PDB entry 7KSZ | X-ray diffraction, 1.42 A resolution | chains A and P of the 4 polymer chains in the assembly

Chain A:
Molecule: DNA-directed DNA/RNA polymerase mu
Source organism: Homo sapiens
Notes: EC 2.7.7.7
UniProt: Q9NP87 (DPOLM_HUMAN); residue numbers follow UniProt; this construct covers 127-397, 410-494
Sequence (356 residues; numbered 127 to 494; 12 numbers in that range are skipped by the numbering (no residue carries them; nothing is unmodelled there); the number before each row is that of its first residue):
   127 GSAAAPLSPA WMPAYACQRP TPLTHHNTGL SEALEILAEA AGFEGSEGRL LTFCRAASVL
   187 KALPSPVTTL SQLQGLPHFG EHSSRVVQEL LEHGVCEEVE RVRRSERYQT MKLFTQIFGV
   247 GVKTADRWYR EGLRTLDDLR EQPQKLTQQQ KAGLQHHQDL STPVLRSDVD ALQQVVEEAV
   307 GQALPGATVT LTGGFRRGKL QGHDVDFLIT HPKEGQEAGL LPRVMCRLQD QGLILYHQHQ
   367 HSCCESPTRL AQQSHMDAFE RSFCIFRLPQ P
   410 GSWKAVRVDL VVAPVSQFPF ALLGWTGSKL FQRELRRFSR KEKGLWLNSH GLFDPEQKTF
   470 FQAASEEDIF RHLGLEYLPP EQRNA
Not modelled in the structure: 127-137, 365-384
Glycans and other covalent adducts: 2,3-dihydroxy-1,4-dithiobutane (DTT) linked to Cys180
Differences from the reference sequence: conflict Ser128 (Pro in Q9NP87), Ala129 (Arg in Q9NP87), Ala130 (Lys in Q9NP87), Ala131 (Gly in Q9NP87), Gly410 (Pro in Q9NP87)
Bound ions: Na+: Thr241, Ile243, Val246 (shared with DT3(P) of chain P); Ca2+ site 1: Asp330, Asp332 (together with 2'-deoxyguanosine-5'-triphosphate); Ca2+ site 2: Asp330, Asp332, Asp418 (together with 2'-deoxyguanosine-5'-triphosphate) (shared with DA4(P) of chain P)
Ligand contacts: 2'-deoxyguanosine-5'-triphosphate (DGT): Thr241, Gln242, Gly319, Gly320, Arg323, Lys325, Gln327, Gly328, His329, Asp330, Asp332, Lys438
Curated features (UniProtKB/Swiss-Prot):
  - region: Arg323 to Asp332 (Involved in ssDNA binding)
  - binding site (Mg(2+)): Asp330, Asp332, Asp418
  - site: Gly433 (Responsible for the low discrimination between dNTP and rNTP)
From the paper describing this entry:
  - mutagenesis - K438D (37- and 23-fold): decreased catalytic activity on 2'-deoxyguanosine-5'-triphosphate
  - mutagenesis - K438D: unchanged catalytic activity on presence of Mn2+
  - mutagenesis - R445A: increased catalytic activity on dGTP misinsertion
  - mutagenesis - K438D: decreased catalytic activity on Mg2+-dependent dGTP:At
  - mutagenesis - K438D (23-fold): decreased catalytic activity on :Ct insertion

Chain P:
Molecule: 4-nt DNA strand
Sequence (4 nucleotides; numbered 1 to 4; the number before each row is that of its first residue):
     1 CGTA
Bound ions: Na+: DT3 (shared with Thr241(A), Ile243(A), Val246(A) of chain A); Ca2+: DA4 (together with 2'-deoxyguanosine-5'-triphosphate) (shared with Asp330(A), Asp332(A), Asp418(A) of chain A)

Chain A / chain P interface:
Residue-residue contacts (22):
  Ile243(A) - DT3(P)  phosphate contact
  Phe244(A) - DT3(P)  phosphate contact
  Gly245(A) - DG2(P)  phosphate contact
  Gly245(A) - DT3(P)  hydrogen bond to the phosphate
  Val246(A) - DG2(P)  hydrogen bond to the phosphate
  Val246(A) - DT3(P)  hydrogen bond to the phosphate
  Gly247(A) - DG2(P)  hydrogen bond to the phosphate
  Gly247(A) - DT3(P)  phosphate contact
  Lys249(A) - DC1(P)  phosphate contact
  Lys249(A) - DG2(P)  phosphate contact
  Thr250(A) - DC1(P)  hydrogen bond to the phosphate
  Thr250(A) - DG2(P)  hydrogen bond to the phosphate
  Gln275(A) - DG2(P)  sugar contact
  His329(A) - DA4(P)  salt bridge to the phosphate
  Asp330(A) - DA4(P)  phosphate contact
  Asp332(A) - DA4(P)  phosphate contact
  Phe389(A) - DT3(P)  sugar contact
  Phe389(A) - DA4(P)  sugar contact
  Arg416(A) - DT3(P)  phosphate contact
  Arg416(A) - DA4(P)  salt bridge to the phosphate
  Asp418(A) - DA4(P)  sugar contact
  Trp434(A) - DA4(P)  phosphate contact
Other interface residues (no listed pair), chain A (17 interface residues in all): Val248, Arg387

Summary:
Chain A and chain P form an interface of 17 and 4 residues respectively, with 6 hydrogen bonds and 2 salt
bridges. Polar pairs include Gly245(A)-DT3(P), Val246(A)-DG2(P) and Val246(A)-DT3(P). Chain A binds
2'-deoxyguanosine-5'-triphosphate. From the paper: K438D of chain A reduces catalytic activity on
2'-deoxyguanosine-5'-triphosphate; R445A of chain A increases catalytic activity on dGTP misinsertion.
Here chain A is DNA-directed DNA/RNA polymerase mu (Homo sapiens) and chain P is a 4-nt DNA strand. Entry 7KSZ
(DNA Polymerase Mu, dGTP:At Pre-Catalytic Ground State Ternary Complex, 10 mM Ca2+ (960min)) was determined by
X-ray diffraction together with 7KSS, 7KST, 7KSU, 7KSV, 7KSW, 7KSX and 25 further entries from the same study.
